Entry 7VWZ (electron microscopy, 4.00 A resolution); this record covers chains D and 2 of the 10 polymer chains in the assembly.

== Chain D ==
Protein: DNA-directed RNA polymerase subunit beta'
Source organism: Escherichia coli K-12
Notes: EC 2.7.7.6
UniProtKB: P0A8T7 (RPOC_ECOLI); residue numbers follow UniProt; this construct covers 1-1407
Amino-acid sequence (1407 residues; each row starts with the number of its first residue):
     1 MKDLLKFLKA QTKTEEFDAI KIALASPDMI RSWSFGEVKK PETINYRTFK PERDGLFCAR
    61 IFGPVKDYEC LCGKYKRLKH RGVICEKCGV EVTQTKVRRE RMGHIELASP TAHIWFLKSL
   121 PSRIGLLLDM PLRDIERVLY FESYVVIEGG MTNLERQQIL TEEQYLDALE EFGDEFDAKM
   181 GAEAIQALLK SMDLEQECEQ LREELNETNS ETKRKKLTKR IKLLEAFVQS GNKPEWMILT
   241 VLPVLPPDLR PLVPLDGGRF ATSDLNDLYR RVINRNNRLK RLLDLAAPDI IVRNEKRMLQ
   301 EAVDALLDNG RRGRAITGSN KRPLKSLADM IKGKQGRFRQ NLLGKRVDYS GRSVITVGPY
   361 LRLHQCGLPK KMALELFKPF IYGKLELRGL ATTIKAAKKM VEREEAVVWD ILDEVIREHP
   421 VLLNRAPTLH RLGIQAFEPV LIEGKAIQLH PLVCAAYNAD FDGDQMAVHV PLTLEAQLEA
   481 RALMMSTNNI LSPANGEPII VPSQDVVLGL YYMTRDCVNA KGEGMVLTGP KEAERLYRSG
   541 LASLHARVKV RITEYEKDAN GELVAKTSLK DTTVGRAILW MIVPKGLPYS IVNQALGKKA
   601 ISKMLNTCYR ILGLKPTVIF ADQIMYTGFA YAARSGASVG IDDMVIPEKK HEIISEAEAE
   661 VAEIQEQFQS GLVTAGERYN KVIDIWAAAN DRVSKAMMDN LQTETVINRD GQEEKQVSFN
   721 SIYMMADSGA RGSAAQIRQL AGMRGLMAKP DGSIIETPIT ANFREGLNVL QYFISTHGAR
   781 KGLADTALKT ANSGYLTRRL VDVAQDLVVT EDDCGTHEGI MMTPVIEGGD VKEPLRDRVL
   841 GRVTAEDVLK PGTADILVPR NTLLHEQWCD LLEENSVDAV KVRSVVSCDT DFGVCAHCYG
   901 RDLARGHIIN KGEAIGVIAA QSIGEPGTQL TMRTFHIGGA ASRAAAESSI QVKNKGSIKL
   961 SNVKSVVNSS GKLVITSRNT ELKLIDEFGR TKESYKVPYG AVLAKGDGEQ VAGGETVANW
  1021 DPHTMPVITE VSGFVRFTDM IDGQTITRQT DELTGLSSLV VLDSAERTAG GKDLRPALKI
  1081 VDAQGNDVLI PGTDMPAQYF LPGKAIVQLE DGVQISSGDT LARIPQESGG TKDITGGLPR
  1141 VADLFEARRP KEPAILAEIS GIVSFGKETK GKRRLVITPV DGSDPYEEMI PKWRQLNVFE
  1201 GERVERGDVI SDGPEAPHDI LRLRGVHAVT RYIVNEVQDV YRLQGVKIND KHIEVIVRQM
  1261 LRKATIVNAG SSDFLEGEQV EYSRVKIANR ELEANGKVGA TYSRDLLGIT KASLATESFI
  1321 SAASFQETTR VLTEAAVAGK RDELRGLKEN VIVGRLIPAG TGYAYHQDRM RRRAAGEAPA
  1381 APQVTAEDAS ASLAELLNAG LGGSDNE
Unresolved in the structure: 1-14, 120, 933-947, 1127-1136, 1184-1185, 1216-1217, 1377-1407
Bound ions: Zn2+ site 1: Cys72, Cys88; Mg2+: Asp460, Asp462; Zn2+ site 2: Cys814, Arg883, Cys888, Cys898
Curated features (UniProtKB/Swiss-Prot):
  - binding site (Zn(2+)): Cys70, Cys72, Cys85, Cys88, Cys814, Cys888, Cys895, Cys898
  - binding site (Mg(2+)): Asp460, Asp462, Asp464
  - modified residue: Lys983 (N6-acetyllysine)
  - mutagenesis: Gln504 (Q504P: Resistant to antibiotics salinamide A and B), Asn690 (N690D: Resistant to antibiotics salinamide A and B), Met697 (M697V: Resistant to antibiotics salinamide A and B), Ala735 (A735T: Resistant to antibiotics salinamide A and B), Arg738 (R738C/H/P/S: Resistant to antibiotics salinamide A and B), Ala748 (A748E: Resistant to antibiotics salinamide A and B), Pro758 (P758S/T: Resistant to antibiotics salinamide A and B), Phe763 (F763C: Resistant to antibiotics salinamide A and B), Ser775 (S775A: Resistant to antibiotics salinamide A and B), Ala779 (A779T/V: Resistant to antibiotics salinamide A and B), Arg780 (R780C: Resistant to antibiotics salinamide A and B), Gly782 (G782A/C: Resistant to antibiotics salinamide A and B), 1 further mutagenesis entry in UniProt

== Chain 2 ==
Molecule: micF promoter DNA reverse strand
Sequence (70 nucleotides; row label = number of the first residue in the row):
     2 TGCATCCGTG AGTCGAGGGT AATAAGTTGC GAGTGAAGGT TTTGTTTTGA CATTCAGTGC
    62 TGTCAAATAC
Unresolved in the structure: 66-71

== How chain D and chain 2 interact ==
Residue-residue contacts - 18 pairs, chain D then chain 2:
  Ser319(D) - DA22(2)  hydrogen bond to the base
  Arg322(D) - DT21(2)  hydrogen bond to the base
  Lys334(D) - DG13(2)  salt bridge to the phosphate
  Arg346(D) - DC15(2)  salt bridge to the phosphate
  Arg352(D) - DT14(2)  hydrogen bond to the base
  Arg352(D) - DC15(2)  sugar contact
  Ala426(D) - DG13(2)  hydrogen bond to the base
  Pro427(D) - DG13(2)  base contact
  Thr790(D) - DA12(2)  hydrogen bond to the base
  Ala791(D) - DA12(2)  base contact
  Gly794(D) - DA12(2)  sugar contact
  Tyr795(D) - DT10(2)  sugar contact
  Tyr795(D) - DG11(2)  sugar contact
  Tyr795(D) - DA12(2)  sugar contact
  Met1189(D) - DT2(2)  phosphate contact
  Gln1326(D) - DT10(2)  sugar contact
  Arg1330(D) - DC8(2)  phosphate contact
  Arg1330(D) - DG9(2)  salt bridge to the phosphate
Also at the interface, not in a pair above, chain D (21 interface residues in all): Arg259, Arg311, Asn320, Lys321, Gln340, Lys1172, Glu1327
Also at the interface, not in a pair above, chain 2 (12 interface residues in all): DA23

== Overview ==
21 residues of chain D and 12 residues of chain 2 are in contact; the contacts include 5 hydrogen bonds and 3
salt bridges. Among the polar pairs are Ser319(D)-DA22(2), Arg322(D)-DT21(2) and Arg352(D)-DT14(2).
Here chain D is DNA-directed RNA polymerase subunit beta' (Escherichia coli K-12) and chain 2 is micF promoter
DNA reverse strand. Entry 7VWZ (Cryo-EM structure of Rob-dependent transcription activation complex in a
unique conformation) was determined by electron microscopy together with 7VWY from the same study.
